2IHU - chains B and D of the 4 polymer chains in the assembly; structure by X-ray diffraction, 2.05 A resolution.

Chain B (and D):
Molecule: Carboxyethylarginine synthase
From: Streptomyces clavuligerus
Notes: EC 2.5.1.66; chain D of this document is another copy of the same molecule, construct and numbering; everything in this record applies to it too
Reference sequence: Q9LCV9 (Q9LCV9_STRCL); residues 1-573 here = UniProt positions 1-573
Sequence (573 residues; numbered 1 to 573; the number before each row is that of its first residue):
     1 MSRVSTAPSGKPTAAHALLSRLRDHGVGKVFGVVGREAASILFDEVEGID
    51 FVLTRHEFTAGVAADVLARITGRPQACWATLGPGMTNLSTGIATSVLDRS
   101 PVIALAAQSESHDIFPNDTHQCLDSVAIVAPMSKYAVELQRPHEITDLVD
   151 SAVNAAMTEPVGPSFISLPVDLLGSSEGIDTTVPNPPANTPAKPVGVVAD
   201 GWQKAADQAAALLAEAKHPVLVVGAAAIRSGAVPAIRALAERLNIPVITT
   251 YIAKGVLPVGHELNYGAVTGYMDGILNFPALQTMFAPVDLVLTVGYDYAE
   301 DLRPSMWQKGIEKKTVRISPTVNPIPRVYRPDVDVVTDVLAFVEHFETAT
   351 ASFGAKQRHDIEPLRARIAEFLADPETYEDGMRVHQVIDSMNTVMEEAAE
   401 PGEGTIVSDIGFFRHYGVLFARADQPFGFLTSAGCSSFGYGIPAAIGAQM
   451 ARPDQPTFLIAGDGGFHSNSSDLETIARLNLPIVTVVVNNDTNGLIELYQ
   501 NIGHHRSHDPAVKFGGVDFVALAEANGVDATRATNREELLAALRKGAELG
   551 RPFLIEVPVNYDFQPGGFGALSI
Unresolved in the structure: 1-10, 563-573 (chain D: 1-10, 562-573)
Ion coordination: K+: Glu396, Glu397, Ala399; Mg2+: Asp463, Asn490, Thr492 (together with TP9)
Residues lining bound ligands:
  - d(-)-tartaric acid (TAR): Arg36, His120, Gln121
  - TP9 ((3Z)-4-{[(4-amino-2-methylpyrimidin-5-yl)methyl]amino}-3-mercaptopent-3-en-1-yl trihydrogen diphosphate), molecule 1: Val33, Val34, Gly35, Glu57, Thr80, Pro83, Gly84, Asn87, Gln121
  - TP9, molecule 2: Ile410, Gly411, Phe412, Phe413, Ser436, Ser437, Phe438, Gly462, Asp463, Gly464, Gly465, Asn490, Thr492, Asn493, Gly494, Leu495, Ile496, Tyr561
UniProt features mapped onto this chain:
  - binding site (substrate): Tyr271, Asp301, Arg414, His415, Leu571
  - binding site (thiamine diphosphate): Ile410 to Phe413, Ser436 to Phe438, Gly464, Gly465, Asn490 to Leu495, Tyr561
  - binding site (Mg(2+)): Asp463, Asn490, Thr492

Chain B / chain D interface:
Residue-residue contacts (38):
  Arg21(B) - Arg330(D)
  Arg141(B) - Arg327(D)
  Glu144(B) - Arg327(D)  salt bridge
  Asp147(B) - Arg327(D)  salt bridge
  Asp147(B) - Arg330(D)
  Leu148(B) - Arg327(D)
  Asp150(B) - Arg330(D)  salt bridge
  Ser151(B) - Pro326(D)
  Asn154(B) - Val322(D)
  Asn154(B) - Asn323(D)
  Thr158(B) - Val322(D)
  Pro186(B) - Arg330(D)
  Ala192(B) - Asp200(D)
  Lys193(B) - Asp200(D)
  Val195(B) - Val197(D)  hydrophobic
  Val195(B) - Val198(D)
  Gly196(B) - Val197(D)
  Gly196(B) - Val198(D)  hydrogen bond (backbone-backbone)
  Val197(B) - Val195(D)  hydrophobic
  Val197(B) - Gly196(D)
  Val197(B) - Val197(D)  hydrophobic
  Val198(B) - Val195(D)
  Val198(B) - Gly196(D)  hydrogen bond (backbone-backbone)
  Val198(B) - Val198(D)  hydrophobic
  Ala199(B) - Val195(D)  hydrophobic
  Asp200(B) - Lys193(D)  salt bridge
  Val322(B) - Asn154(D)
  Val322(B) - Thr158(D)
  Asn323(B) - Asn154(D)
  Pro326(B) - Ser151(D)
  Arg327(B) - Arg141(D)
  Arg327(B) - Glu144(D)  salt bridge
  Arg327(B) - Asp147(D)  salt bridge
  Arg327(B) - Leu148(D)
  Arg330(B) - Arg21(D)
  Arg330(B) - Asp147(D)
  Arg330(B) - Asp150(D)  salt bridge
  Arg330(B) - Pro186(D)
Other interface residues (no listed pair), chain B (26 interface residues in all): Thr146, Pro187, Pro324
Other interface residues (no listed pair), chain D (24 interface residues in all): Thr146, Ala199, Pro324

Overview:
26 residues of chain B face 24 of chain D across their interface; the contacts include 2 hydrogen bonds and 7
salt bridges. Among the polar pairs are Glu144(B)-Arg327(D), Asp147(B)-Arg327(D) and Asp150(B)-Arg330(D).
Bound to chain B: compound TP9 and d(-)-tartaric acid.
Both chains are Carboxyethylarginine synthase (Streptomyces clavuligerus). Entry 2IHU (Carboxyethylarginine
synthase from Streptomyces clavuligerus: putative reaction intermediate complex) was determined by X-ray
diffraction together with 2IHT and 2IHV from the same study.
